PDB entry 5LMV | electron microscopy, 4.90 A resolution (low resolution: residue-level contacts below are approximate; hydrogen-bond / salt-bridge calls are withheld) | chains A and P of the 26 polymer chains in the assembly

[Chain A]
Molecule: 16S ribosomal RNA
Organism: Thermus thermophilus HB8
Sequence (1522 nucleotides; row label = number of the first residue in the row; note: 44 numbers in that range are skipped by the numbering (no residue carries them; nothing is unmodelled there); a row labelled like 189A-189L holds insertion residues (189A, then the next letters in order); numbering starts at 0):
     0 UUUGUUGGAG AGUUUGAUCC UGGCUCAGGG UGAACGCUGG CGGCGUGCCU AAGACAUGCA
    60 AGUCGUGCGG GCCG
    76 CGGGGUUUU
    88 ACUCCG
    96 UGGUCAGCGG CGGACGGGUG AGUAACGCGU GGGU
  129A G
   130 ACCUACCCGG AAGAGGGGGA CAACCCGGGG AAACUCGGGC UAAUCCCCCA UGUGGACCCG
189A-189L CCCCUUGGGGUG
   190 UGUCCAAAGG GCUUU
   216 GCCCGCUUCC GGAUGGGCCC GCGUCCCAUC AGCUAGUUGG UGGGGUAAUG GCCCACCAAG
   276 GCGACGACGG GUAGCCGGUC UGAGAGGAUG GCCGGCCACA GGGGCACUGA GACACGGGCC
   336 CCACUCCUAC GGGAGGCAGC AGUUAGGAAU CUUCCGCAAU GGGCGCAAGC CUGACGGAGC
   396 GACGCCGCUU GGAGGAAGAA GCCCUUCGGG GUGUAAACUC CUGA
   441 ACCCGGGACG AAACCCCC
   460 GA
   470 CGAGGGGA
   479 CUGACGGUAC CGGGGUAA
   498 UAGCGCCGGC CAACUCCGUG CCAGCAGCCG CGGUAAUACG GAGGGCGCGA GCGUUACCCG
   558 GAUUCACUGG GCGUAAAGGG CGUGUAGGCG GCCUGGGGCG UCCCAUGUGA AAGACCACGG
   618 CUCAACCGUG GGGGAGCGUG GGAUACGCUC AGGCUAGACG GUGGGAGAGG GUGGUGGAAU
   678 UCCCGGAGUA GCGGUGAAAU GCGCAGAUAC CGGGAGGAAC GCCGAUGGCG AAGGCAGCCA
   738 CCUGGUCCAC CCGUGACGCU GAGGCGCGAA AGCGUGGGGA GCAAACCGGA UUAGAUACCC
   798 GGGUAGUCCA CGCCCUAAAC GAUGCGCGCU AGGUCUCUGG GUCU
   848 CCUGGGGGCC GAAGCUAACG CGUUAAGCGC GCCGCCUGGG GAGUACGGCC GCAAGGCUGA
   908 AACUCAAAGG AAUUGACGGG GGCCCGCACA AGCGGUGGAG CAUGUGGUUU AAUUCGAAGC
   968 AACGCGAAGA ACCUUACCAG GCCUUGACAU GCUA
 1001A G
  1002 GGAACCCGGG UGAAAGCCUG GGGUGCCCC
1030A-1030D GCGA
  1031 GGGGAGCCCU AGCACAGGUG CUGCAUGGCC GUCGUCAGCU CGUGCCGUGA GGUGUUGGGU
  1091 UAAGUCCCGC AACGAGCGCA ACCCCCGCCG UUAGUUGCCA GCGGUUCGGC CGGGCACUCU
  1151 AACGGGACUG CCCGCG
  1168 AAAGCGGGAG GAAGGAGGGG ACGACGUCUG GUCAGCAUGG CCCUUACGGC CUGGGCGACA
  1228 CACGUGCUAC AAUGCCCACU ACAAAGCGAU GCCACCCGGC AACGGGGAGC UAAUCGCAAA
  1288 AAGGUGGGCC CAGUUCGGAU UGGGGUCUGC AACCCGACCC CAUGAAGCCG GAAUCGCUAG
  1348 UAAUCGCGGA UCAGCC
 1363A A
  1364 UGCCGCGGUG AAUACGUUCC CGGGCCUUGU ACACACCGCC CGUCACGCCA UGGGAGCGGG
  1424 CUCUACCCGA AGUCGCCGG
1442A-1442B GA
  1443 GCCUA
  1452 C
  1456 GGGCAGGCGC CGAGGGUAGG GCCCGUGACU GGGGCGAAGU CGUAACAAGG UAGCUGUACC
  1516 GGAAGGUGCG GCUGGAUCAC CUCCUUUCU
Not modelled in the structure: 0-4, 1543-1544

[Chain P]
Molecule: 30S ribosomal protein S16
Organism: Thermus thermophilus HB8
UniProtKB: Q5SJH3 (RS16_THET8); residue numbers follow UniProt; this construct covers 1-88
Chain sequence (88 residues; row label = number of the first residue in the row):
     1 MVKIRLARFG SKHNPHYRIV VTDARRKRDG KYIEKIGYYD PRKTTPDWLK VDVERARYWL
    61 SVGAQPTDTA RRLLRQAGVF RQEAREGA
Not modelled in the structure: 84-88

[Interface between chain A and chain P]
Pairs across the interface - 88 pairs, chain A then chain P:
  C43(A) with Ser11(P)
  G44(A) with Ser11(P); Lys12(P)
  C110(A) with Arg25(P); Arg26(P)
  G112(A) with Lys27(P)
  A134(A) with Met1(P); Arg25(P)
  C135(A) with Met1(P)
  C136(A) with Met1(P); Gly63(P); Gln65(P)
  C137(A) with Ser61(P); Val62(P); Gly63(P); Gln65(P)
  G227(A) with Val62(P)
  A228(A) with Val2(P); Trp59(P)
  U229(A) with Asp23(P); Ile33(P); Trp59(P)
  G230(A) with Arg26(P)
  G231(A) with Arg26(P)
  G309(A) with Lys27(P); Asp29(P); Gly30(P)
  G310(A) with Lys27(P); Gly30(P); Lys31(P)
  C311(A) with Arg26(P)
  A374(A) with Tyr17(P)
  U375(A) with Leu6(P); Tyr17(P); Arg28(P); Thr69(P)
  G376(A) with Arg5(P); Leu6(P); Arg28(P); Thr67(P); Thr69(P)
  G377(A) with Lys3(P); Arg5(P); Ala24(P)
  G378(A) with Ala24(P)
  C390(A) with Arg28(P)
  G391(A) with Arg8(P); Arg28(P)
  G392(A) with Arg8(P); Lys12(P); His13(P)
  A393(A) with Lys12(P); His13(P)
  C449(A) with Arg42(P)
  G450(A) with His13(P); Pro15(P); Pro41(P); Lys43(P)
  A451(A) with Tyr39(P)
  A452(A) with Lys43(P); Arg72(P)
  A453(A) with Arg72(P)
  C454(A) with Asp68(P); Arg75(P)
  A472(A) with Arg75(P); Phe80(P); Arg81(P); Gln82(P)
  G473(A) with Arg75(P); Arg81(P)
  C483(A) with His13(P)
  A607(A) with Lys31(P)
  A608(A) with Tyr32(P)
  A609(A) with Arg18(P)
  G616(A) with Thr45(P)
  G617(A) with Thr44(P)
  C623(A) with Ser11(P)
  C624(A) with Gly10(P); Asn14(P); His16(P)
  G625(A) with Phe9(P); Gly10(P); His16(P)
  U626(A) with Arg18(P); Lys35(P); Tyr38(P)
  G627(A) with Lys35(P); Tyr38(P)
Interface residues without a listed pair, chain A (48 interface residues in all): U45, G111, G471, C618
Interface residues without a listed pair, chain P (50 interface residues in all): Leu60, Ala70

[Summary]
The interface between chain A and chain P involves 48 residues on one side and 50 on the other.
Here chain A is 16S ribosomal RNA and chain P is 30S ribosomal protein S16, both from Thermus thermophilus
HB8. Entry 5LMV (Structure of bacterial 30S-IF1-IF2-IF3-mRNA-tRNA translation pre-initiation
complex(state-III)) was determined by electron microscopy together with 5LMN, 5LMO, 5LMP, 5LMQ, 5LMR, 5LMS,
5LMT and 5LMU from the same study.
